Entry 4BDW (X-ray diffraction, 2.50 A resolution); this record covers chain A.

# Chain A
Name: Coagulation factor xiia heavy chain
Organism: Homo sapiens
Notes: EC 3.4.21.38; fragment: fni-egf, residues 133-215
UniProtKB: P00748 (FA12_HUMAN); residues 3-85 here correspond to UniProt positions 133-215 (UniProt number = residue number + 130)
Chain sequence (85 residues; numbered 1 to 85; the number before each row is that of its first residue):
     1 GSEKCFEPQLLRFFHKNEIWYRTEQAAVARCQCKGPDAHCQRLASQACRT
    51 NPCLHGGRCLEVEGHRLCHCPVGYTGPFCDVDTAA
Not modelled in the structure: 1-2
Disulfides: Cys5-Cys33, Cys31-Cys40, Cys48-Cys59, Cys53-Cys68, Cys70-Cys79
Construct notes: expression tag (1-2); variant Pro77 (Ala207 in P00748); cloning artifact (84)
Ligand contacts: holmium atom (HO): Asp82, Thr83, Ala84, Ala85
From the paper describing this entry:
  - holmium atom coordination: Asp82, Thr83

# In short
Ligands of chain A: holmium atom. The paper reports holmium atom coordination by Asp82 and Thr83.
Chain A is Coagulation factor xiia heavy chain (Homo sapiens); the structure, The structure of the FnI-EGF
tandem domain of coagulation factor XII in complex with Holmium, was determined by X-ray diffraction (same
publication as 4BDX).
